Entry 9PDD (electron microscopy, 4.16 A resolution (low resolution: residue-level contacts below are approximate; hydrogen-bond / salt-bridge calls are withheld)); this record covers chains C and D of the 11 polymer chains in the assembly.

[Chain C (and D)]
Molecule: Vesicle-fusing ATPase
From: Cricetulus griseus
Notes: EC 3.6.4.6; chain D of this document is another copy of the same molecule, construct and numbering; everything in this record applies to it too
UniProtKB: P18708 (NSF_CRIGR); residue numbers follow UniProt; this construct covers 1-744
Sequence (747 residues; row label = number of the first residue in the row; numbers below 1 keep their minus sign (Gly-2 is residue -2)):
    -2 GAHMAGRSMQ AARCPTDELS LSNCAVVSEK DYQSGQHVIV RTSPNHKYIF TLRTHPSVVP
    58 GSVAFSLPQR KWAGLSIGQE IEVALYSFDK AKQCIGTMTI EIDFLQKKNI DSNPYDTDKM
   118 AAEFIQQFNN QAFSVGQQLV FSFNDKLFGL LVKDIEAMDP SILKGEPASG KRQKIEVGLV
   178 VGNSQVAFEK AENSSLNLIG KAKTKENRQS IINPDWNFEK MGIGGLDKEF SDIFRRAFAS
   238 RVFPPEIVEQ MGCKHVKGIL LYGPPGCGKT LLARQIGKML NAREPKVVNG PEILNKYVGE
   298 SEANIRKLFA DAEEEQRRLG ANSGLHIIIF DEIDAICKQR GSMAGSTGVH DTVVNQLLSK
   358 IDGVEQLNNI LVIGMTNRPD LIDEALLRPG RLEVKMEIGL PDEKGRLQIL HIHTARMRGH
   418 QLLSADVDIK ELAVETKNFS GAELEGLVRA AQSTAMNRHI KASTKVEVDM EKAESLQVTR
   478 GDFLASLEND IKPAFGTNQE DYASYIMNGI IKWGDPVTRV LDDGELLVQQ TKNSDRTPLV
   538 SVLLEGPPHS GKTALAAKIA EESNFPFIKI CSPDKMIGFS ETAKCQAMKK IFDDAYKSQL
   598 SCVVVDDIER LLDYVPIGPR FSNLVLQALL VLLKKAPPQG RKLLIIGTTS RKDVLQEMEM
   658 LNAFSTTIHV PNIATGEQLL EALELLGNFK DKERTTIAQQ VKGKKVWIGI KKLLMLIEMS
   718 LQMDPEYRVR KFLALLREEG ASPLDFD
Disordered / not traced: -2 to 0, 157-168, 741-744
Sequence notes: expression tag (-2 to 0)
Small-molecule neighbours:
  - ADP (adenosine-5'-diphosphate): Gly219, Ile220, Gly221, Leu223, Gly263, Cys264, Gly265, Lys266, Thr267, Leu268, Ile406, His410, Gly438, Ala439, Glu442
  - ATP (adenosine-5'-triphosphate): Met504, Asn505, Gly506, Ile507, Ile508, Trp510, Val514, Pro545, His546, Gly548, Lys549, Thr550, Ala551, Leu552, Asp604, Ile707, Lys708, Leu711
Swiss-Prot annotation at these positions:
  - binding site (ATP): Asn505 to Trp510, Pro545 to Leu552
  - binding site (Mg(2+)): Thr550
  - modified residue: Lys105 (N6-acetyllysine), Ser207 (Phosphoserine), Tyr259 (Phosphotyrosine), Ser569 (Phosphoserine)
Reported in the primary citation:
  - binding site for Unknown SNARE protein: Tyr294
  - binding site for phosphate ion: Glu329
  - mutagenesis - I209N: decreased catalytic activity on ternary SNARE complexes (citing earlier work)
  - mutagenesis - I209N: unchanged catalytic activity on binary SNARE complexes (citing earlier work)
  - post-translational modification sites: Ser207 (citing earlier work)

[Interface between chain C and chain D]
Residue-residue contacts (62):
  Trp213(C) - Lys462(D)
  Asn214(C) - Lys462(D)
  Arg232(C) - Thr451(D)
  Arg232(C) - Asn454(D)
  Arg232(C) - Asp487(D)
  Arg233(C) - Ala447(D)
  Arg233(C) - Asp487(D)
  Val239(C) - Val463(D)
  Phe240(C) - Met453(D)
  Phe240(C) - Ile457(D)
  Phe240(C) - Val465(D)
  Glu246(C) - Arg413(D)
  Gln247(C) - Arg413(D)
  Gln247(C) - His417(D)
  Gly249(C) - Arg413(D)
  Cys250(C) - Gln449(D)
  Lys251(C) - Arg446(D)
  Tyr294(C) - Lys293(D)
  Val295(C) - Asn292(D)
  Val295(C) - Lys293(D)
  Gly296(C) - Leu291(D)
  Glu297(C) - Lys293(D)
  Arg303(C) - Glu289(D)
  Arg337(C) - Arg375(D)
  Gly338(C) - Arg375(D)
  Asn352(C) - Glu329(D)
  Asn352(C) - Asp331(D)
  Ser356(C) - Asn286(D)
  Lys357(C) - Asn286(D)
  Gly360(C) - Arg271(D)
  Val361(C) - Arg271(D)
  Val361(C) - Val284(D)
  Gln363(C) - Arg271(D)
  Arg385(C) - Pro262(D)
  Pro386(C) - Ala439(D)
  Pro386(C) - Glu440(D)
  Glu390(C) - Arg446(D)
  Gln526(C) - Gln719(D)
  Gln527(C) - Glu715(D)
  Gln527(C) - Met716(D)
  Gln527(C) - Gln719(D)
  Ser531(C) - Glu715(D)
  Asp532(C) - Glu715(D)
  Arg533(C) - Asn505(D)
  Arg533(C) - Leu683(D)
  Arg533(C) - Asn685(D)
  Arg533(C) - Glu715(D)
  Thr534(C) - Met712(D)
  Thr534(C) - Glu715(D)
  Val537(C) - Met712(D)
  Lys586(C) - Ile574(D)
  Asn620(C) - Asp610(D)
  Asn620(C) - Val612(D)
  Leu623(C) - Val612(D)
  Gln624(C) - Arg607(D)
  Gln624(C) - Asp610(D)
  Val628(C) - Ile574(D)
  Lys632(C) - Asp571(D)
  Met655(C) - Ile614(D)
  Glu656(C) - Pro613(D)
  Asn659(C) - His546(D)
  Ser662(C) - Met712(D)
Other interface residues (no listed pair), chain C (63 interface residues in all): Ile209, Asp212, Ala236, Ile244, Met248, Val253, Glu299, Ser343, Asp348, Thr349, Gln353, Leu355, Gly387, Leu523, Asn530, Leu536, Phe618, Leu621, Leu627
Other interface residues (no listed pair), chain D (58 interface residues in all): Gly263, Thr267, Gly287, Pro288, Ile326, Ala332, Lys335, Met340, Gly342, Met414, Ser450, Leu473, Ile488, Lys572, Phe576, Arg617, Lys728

[Summary]
Chain C and chain D form an interface of 63 and 58 residues respectively. Bound to chain C: ATP and ADP.
UniProt lists 14 ATP-binding residues and Mg2+-binding residue Thr550(C) on chain C. The paper reports a
binding site for Unknown SNARE protein at Tyr294(C); I209N of chain C reduces catalytic activity on ternary
SNARE complexes.
Both chains are Vesicle-fusing ATPase (Cricetulus griseus). Entry 9PDD (22bin20S complex (NSF-alphaSNAP-2:2
syntaxin-1a:SNAP-25), hydrolyzing, class 29) was determined by electron microscopy together with 9OJR, 9OJU,
9OJZ, 9OK3, 9OK5, 9OKC and 17 further entries from the same study.
